PDB entry 4V96 | X-ray diffraction, 3.80 A resolution | chains AO and AW of the 78 polymer chains in the assembly

# Chain AO
Molecule: ORF48
Organism: Lactococcus phage TP901-1
UniProtKB: Q9AZ56 (Q9AZ56_9CAUD); residue numbers follow UniProt; this construct covers 1-299
Amino-acid sequence (299 residues; each row starts with the number of its first residue):
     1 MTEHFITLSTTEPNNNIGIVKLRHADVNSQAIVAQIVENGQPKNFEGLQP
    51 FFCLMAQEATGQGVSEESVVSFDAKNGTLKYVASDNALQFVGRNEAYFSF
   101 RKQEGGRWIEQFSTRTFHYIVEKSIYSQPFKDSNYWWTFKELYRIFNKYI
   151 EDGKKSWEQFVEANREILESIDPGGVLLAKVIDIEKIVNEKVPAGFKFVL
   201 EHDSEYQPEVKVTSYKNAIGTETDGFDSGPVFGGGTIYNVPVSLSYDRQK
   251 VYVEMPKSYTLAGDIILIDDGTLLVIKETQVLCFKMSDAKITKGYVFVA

# Chain AW
Molecule: ORF46
Organism: Lactococcus phage TP901-1
UniProtKB: Q9AZ58 (Q9AZ58_9CAUD); residues 2-253 here = UniProt positions 2-253
Amino-acid sequence (253 residues; numbered 1 to 253; the number before each row is that of its first residue):
     1 GYKFRDTTKQKHYRNLPFIPTSAMSYDGAWLEELIEGYQTLAVEGREMYS
    51 LSFETQDMQVGGVITNVKYPPRELTIKYKLEDRDPRVLQEKFDTLKAFLI
   101 RQEDVPIIFNDDLEYTFYGRFKTADNVAGDTNSIISSFTVLCSDPFKHGK
   151 IQSVKNKVIEVLPYPVKPDKLSFKLLTEGLLATDGNYRLKSSQAKKGDFL
   201 EFDFQTGDTFLNGKVNNNLLDLDSDFKNIRLTTGTDFSSSNYELTIQYRK
   251 AVL
Unresolved in the structure: 1-12
Construct notes: expression tag (1)

# How chain AO and chain AW interact
Pairs across the interface (18):
  Glu12(AO) with Gly28(AW)
  Pro13(AO) with Gly28(AW); Ala29(AW)
  Asn14(AO) with Gly28(AW); Trp30(AW), hydrogen bond (backbone-side chain)
  Asn15(AO) with Ile19(AW); Trp30(AW); Glu33(AW), hydrogen bond
  Asn16(AO) with Ile19(AW); Trp30(AW); Asn110(AW); Leu113(AW)
  Ile17(AO) with Ser25(AW); Trp30(AW), hydrophobic; Ile108(AW), hydrophobic; Leu113(AW), hydrophobic
  Ile19(AO) with Glu114(AW)
  His118(AO) with Leu113(AW)
Interface residues without a listed pair, chain AO (9 interface residues in all): Arg93

# In short
9 residues of chain AO and 10 residues of chain AW are in contact, with 2 hydrogen bonds. Polar pairs include
Asn14(AO)-Trp30(AW) and Asn15(AO)-Glu33(AW).
Here chain AO is ORF48 and chain AW is ORF46, both from Lactococcus phage TP901-1. Entry 4V96 (The structure
of a 1.8 MDa viral genome injection device suggests alternative infection mechanisms) was determined by X-ray
diffraction, deposited together with 3U6X and 3UH8.
